3BZL - chains B and D; structure by X-ray diffraction, 1.71 A resolution.

# Chain B
Molecule: EscU
From: Escherichia coli
UniProt: Q9AJ26 (Q9AJ26_ECOLX); residue numbers follow UniProt; this construct covers 215-262
Chain sequence (54 residues; each row starts with the number of its first residue):
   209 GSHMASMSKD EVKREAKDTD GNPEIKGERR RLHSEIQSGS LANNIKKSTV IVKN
Unresolved in the structure: 222-236, 245
Differences from the reference sequence: expression tag (209-214)

# Chain D
Molecule: EscU
From: Escherichia coli
UniProt: Q9AJ26 (Q9AJ26_ECOLX); numbering as in UniProt (aligned over 263-345)
Chain sequence (83 residues; each row starts with the number of its first residue):
   263 PTHIAICLYY KLGETPLPLV IETGKDAKAL QIIKLAELYD IPVIEDIPLA RSLYKNIHKG
   323 QYITEDFFEP VAQLIRIAID LDY
Unresolved in the structure: 345

# Chain B / chain D interface
Pairs across the interface (58; chain B residue first):
  Leu249(B) - Glu284(D)
  Leu249(B) - Gln293(D)
  Leu249(B) - Leu297(D)  hydrophobic
  Ala250(B) - Tyr301(D)
  Asn252(B) - Ile283(D)
  Asn252(B) - Glu284(D)  hydrogen bond
  Ile253(B) - Cys269(D)  hydrophobic
  Ile253(B) - Ile294(D)  hydrophobic
  Ile253(B) - Leu297(D)
  Ile253(B) - Ala298(D)
  Ile253(B) - Ile303(D)
  Lys254(B) - Tyr301(D)
  Lys254(B) - Ile303(D)
  Lys255(B) - Tyr271(D)
  Lys255(B) - Ile283(D)
  Ser256(B) - Cys269(D)  hydrogen bond
  Ser256(B) - Leu270(D)
  Ser256(B) - Ile303(D)
  Thr257(B) - Leu270(D)  hydrogen bond (backbone-backbone)
  Thr257(B) - Tyr271(D)
  Thr257(B) - Tyr272(D)  hydrogen bond (side chain-backbone)
  Thr257(B) - Ile303(D)
  Thr257(B) - Pro304(D)
  Thr257(B) - Ile337(D)
  Thr257(B) - Ala340(D)
  Val258(B) - Ile268(D)
  Val258(B) - Cys269(D)
  Val258(B) - Leu270(D)  hydrogen bond (backbone-backbone)
  Val258(B) - Ile303(D)
  Val258(B) - Pro304(D)
  Val258(B) - Ile337(D)  hydrophobic
  Ile259(B) - Ile268(D)
  Ile259(B) - Cys269(D)  hydrophobic
  Ile259(B) - Ala298(D)  hydrophobic
  Ile259(B) - Ile303(D)  hydrophobic
  Ile259(B) - Pro304(D)  hydrogen bond (backbone-backbone)
  Ile259(B) - Val305(D)
  Ile259(B) - Ile306(D)  hydrogen bond (backbone-backbone)
  Val260(B) - Ala267(D)
  Val260(B) - Ile268(D)  hydrogen bond (backbone-backbone)
  Val260(B) - Leu270(D)  hydrophobic
  Val260(B) - Ile306(D)
  Val260(B) - Asp308(D)
  Val260(B) - Ala312(D)
  Val260(B) - Leu336(D)  hydrophobic
  Lys261(B) - Ile266(D)
  Lys261(B) - Ile295(D)
  Lys261(B) - Val305(D)
  Lys261(B) - Ile306(D)  hydrogen bond (backbone-backbone)
  Lys261(B) - Glu307(D)  salt bridge
  Lys261(B) - Asp308(D)  hydrogen bond (backbone-backbone)
  Lys261(B) - Ala312(D)
  Asn262(B) - Thr264(D)  hydrogen bond (side chain-backbone)
  Asn262(B) - His265(D)
  Asn262(B) - Ile266(D)  hydrogen bond (side chain-backbone)
  Asn262(B) - Glu307(D)
  Asn262(B) - Ile309(D)
  Asn262(B) - Ala312(D)
Other interface residues (no listed pair), chain B (15 interface residues in all): Gly247, Ser248
Other interface residues (no listed pair), chain D (31 interface residues in all): Pro263, Leu311, Lys321

# In short
Chain B and chain D form an interface of 15 and 31 residues respectively, with 12 hydrogen bonds and 1 salt
bridge. Polar contacts include Lys261(B)-Glu307(D), Asn252(B)-Glu284(D) and Ser256(B)-Cys269(D).
Chain B is EscU and chain D is EscU, both from Escherichia coli; the structure, Crystal structural of native
EscU C-terminal domain, was determined by X-ray diffraction together with 3BZO, 3BZV, 3BZX, 3BZY, 3BZZ, 3C00
and 3C01 from the same study.
